6UGA - chains L and H; structure by X-ray diffraction, 2.50 A resolution.

Chain L:
Name: ch28/11 Fab light chain
Organism: Mus musculus
Notes: antibody fragment or engineered binder
Chain sequence (213 residues; numbered 1 to 213; the number before each row is that of its first residue):
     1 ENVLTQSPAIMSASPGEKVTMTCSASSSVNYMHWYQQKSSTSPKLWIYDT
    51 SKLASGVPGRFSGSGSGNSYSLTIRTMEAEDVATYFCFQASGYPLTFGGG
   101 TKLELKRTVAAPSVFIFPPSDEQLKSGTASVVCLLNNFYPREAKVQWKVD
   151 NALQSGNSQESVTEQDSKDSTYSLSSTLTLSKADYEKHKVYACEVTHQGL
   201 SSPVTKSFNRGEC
Disordered / not traced: 212-213
Cystine bridges: Cys-23/Cys-87, Cys-133/Cys-193
Residues lining bound ligands: methanesulfonic acid (03S): Ala-90, Ser-91, Gly-92, Tyr-93

Chain H:
Name: ch28/11 Fab heavy chain
Organism: Mus musculus
Notes: antibody fragment or engineered binder
Chain sequence (218 residues; row label = number of the first residue in the row):
     1 QVQLKESGPGLVAPSQSLSITCTVSGFSLNSYGVSWVRQPPGKGLEWLGV
    51 IWGDGSTNYHSALMSRLRISKDNSKRQVFLKLNSLQTDDTATYYCTKPGS
   101 GYAFAYWGQGTLVTVSSASTKGPSVFPLAPSSKSTSGGTAALGCLVKDYF
   151 PEPVTVSWNSGALTSGVHTFPAVLQSSGLYSLSSVVTVPSSSLGTQTYIC
   201 NVNHKPSNTKVDKKVEPA
Disordered / not traced: 131-137
Cystine bridges: Cys-22/Cys-95, Cys-144/Cys-200
Reported in the primary citation:
  - conformationally variable residues (side-chain flip): Tyr-102

Interface between chain L and chain H:
Contacting residue pairs - 60 pairs, chain L then chain H:
  Glu-1(L) / His-60(H)  salt bridge
  His-33(L) / Ala-103(H)
  Tyr-35(L) / Ala-103(H)
  Tyr-35(L) / Phe-104(H)  hydrogen bond (side chain-backbone)
  Tyr-35(L) / Trp-107(H)  hydrophobic
  Gln-37(L) / Gln-39(H)
  Thr-41(L) / Tyr-94(H)
  Ser-42(L) / Tyr-94(H)
  Ser-42(L) / Gly-108(H)  hydrogen bond (side chain-backbone)
  Ser-42(L) / Gln-109(H)
  Pro-43(L) / Trp-107(H)
  Leu-45(L) / Ala-103(H)  hydrophobic
  Leu-45(L) / Phe-104(H)
  Leu-45(L) / Ala-105(H)  hydrophobic
  Tyr-48(L) / Ala-103(H)  hydrophobic
  Phe-86(L) / Gly-44(H)
  Phe-86(L) / Leu-45(H)  hydrophobic
  Phe-88(L) / Phe-104(H)  hydrophobic
  Ala-90(L) / Tyr-102(H)  hydrophobic
  Tyr-93(L) / Trp-47(H)  hydrophobic
  Tyr-93(L) / Trp-52(H)
  Tyr-93(L) / Asn-58(H)  hydrogen bond
  Pro-94(L) / Trp-47(H)  hydrophobic
  Pro-94(L) / His-60(H)
  Leu-95(L) / Trp-47(H)
  Phe-97(L) / Leu-45(H)
  Phe-97(L) / Trp-47(H)
  Phe-115(L) / Thr-139(H)
  Phe-115(L) / Ala-141(H)
  Phe-117(L) / Leu-128(H)  hydrophobic
  Phe-117(L) / Ala-129(H)
  Phe-117(L) / Ala-141(H)
  Ser-120(L) / Phe-126(H)
  Ser-120(L) / Pro-127(H)
  Glu-122(L) / Pro-127(H)
  Gln-123(L) / Phe-126(H)
  Gln-123(L) / Lys-147(H)
  Thr-128(L) / Lys-147(H)
  Ser-130(L) / Leu-145(H)
  Ser-130(L) / Lys-147(H)
  Val-132(L) / Leu-128(H)  hydrophobic
  Leu-134(L) / Ala-141(H)  hydrophobic
  Leu-134(L) / Phe-170(H)  hydrophobic
  Leu-134(L) / Val-185(H)  hydrophobic
  Asn-136(L) / His-168(H)
  Asn-136(L) / Thr-187(H)
  Asn-137(L) / His-168(H)  hydrogen bond
  Gln-159(L) / Val-173(H)
  Gln-159(L) / Leu-174(H)  hydrogen bond (side chain-backbone)
  Gln-159(L) / Gln-175(H)
  Ser-161(L) / Phe-170(H)
  Ser-161(L) / Pro-171(H)  hydrogen bond (side chain-backbone)
  Ser-161(L) / Val-173(H)
  Val-162(L) / Pro-171(H)
  Thr-163(L) / Phe-170(H)
  Asp-166(L) / His-168(H)
  Ser-173(L) / His-168(H)
  Ser-173(L) / Phe-170(H)
  Leu-174(L) / Phe-170(H)
  Ser-175(L) / Phe-170(H)
Interface residues without a listed pair, chain L (38 interface residues in all): Ser-40, Ser-126, Glu-160
Interface residues without a listed pair, chain H (38 interface residues in all): Val-37, Lys-43, Glu-46, Val-50, Ser-100, Ala-140, Leu-142

Overview:
The chain L/chain H interface involves 38 residues from each chain, with 6 hydrogen bonds and 1 salt bridge.
Polar contacts include Glu-1(L)/His-60(H), Tyr-35(L)/Phe-104(H) and Ser-42(L)/Gly-108(H). Ligands of chain L:
methanesulfonic acid. From the paper: conformational variability at Tyr-102(H).
Chain L is ch28/11 Fab light chain and chain H is ch28/11 Fab heavy chain, both from Mus musculus; the
structure, ch28/11 Fab (monoclinic form), was determined by X-ray diffraction, deposited together with 6UG7,
6UG8 and 6UG9.
